8RH5 - chains Z and S of the 33 polymer chains in the assembly; structure by electron microscopy, 2.54 A resolution.

== Chain Z ==
Molecule: Oxiplasma meridianum archaellum
Source organism: Oxyplasma meridianum
Sequence (230 residues; numbered 2 to 231; the number before each row is that of its first residue):
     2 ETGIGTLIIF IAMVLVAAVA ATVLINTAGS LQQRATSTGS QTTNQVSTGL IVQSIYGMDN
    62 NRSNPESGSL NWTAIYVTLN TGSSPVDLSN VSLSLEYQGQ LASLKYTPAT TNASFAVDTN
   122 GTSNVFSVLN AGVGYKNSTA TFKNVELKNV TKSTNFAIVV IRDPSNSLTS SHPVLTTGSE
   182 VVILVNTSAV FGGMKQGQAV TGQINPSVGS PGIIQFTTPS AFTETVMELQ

== Chain S ==
Molecule: Oxiplasma meridianum archaellum
Source organism: Oxyplasma meridianum
Sequence (230 residues; row label = number of the first residue in the row):
    25 ETGIGTLIIF IAMVLVAAVA ATVLINTAGS LQQRATSTGS QTTNQVSTGL IVQSIYGMDN
    85 NRSNPESGSL NWTAIYVTLN TGSSPVDLSN VSLSLEYQGQ LASLKYTPAT TNASFAVDTN
   145 GTSNVFSVLN AGVGYKNSTA TFKNVELKNV TKSTNFAIVV IRDPSNSLTS SHPVLTTGSE
   205 VVILVNTSAV FGGMKQGQAV TGQINPSVGS PGIIQFTTPS AFTETVMELQ
Covalently attached groups: beta-D-galactopyranose (GAL) linked to Asn85, Asn144, Asn161; glycan linked to Asn95, Asn114, Asn136, Asn173, Asn210

== Interface between chain Z and chain S ==
Contacting residue pairs (17; chain Z residue first):
  Glu2(Z) - Leu48(S)
  Ile5(Z) - Leu55(S)  hydrophobic
  Leu8(Z) - Ala59(S)  hydrophobic
  Ile9(Z) - Leu55(S)  hydrophobic
  Phe11(Z) - Ala59(S)
  Val15(Z) - Thr66(S)
  Ala19(Z) - Thr66(S)
  Ile26(Z) - Ser234(S)
  Gln34(Z) - Ile237(S)
  Gln34(Z) - Gln239(S)
  Gln34(Z) - Gln254(S)  hydrogen bond
  Asn167(Z) - Asn88(S)
  Ser168(Z) - Glu90(S)
  His173(Z) - Glu90(S)
  His173(Z) - Ser91(S)
  Val175(Z) - Glu90(S)
  Val175(Z) - Ala245(S)  hydrophobic
Also at the interface, not in a pair above, chain Z (18 interface residues in all): Ile12, Ala22, Gly30, Pro86, Thr177
Also at the interface, not in a pair above, chain S (19 interface residues in all): Ala52, Arg58, Thr62, Gln69, Val70, Gln220, Thr247

== Summary ==
The interface between chain Z and chain S involves 18 residues on one side and 19 on the other, with 1
hydrogen bond. Its one hydrogen-bonded contact is Gln34(Z)-Gln254(S). Covalently linked
beta-D-galactopyranose: at Asn85(S), Asn144(S) and Asn161(S).
Both chains are Oxiplasma meridianum archaellum (Oxyplasma meridianum). Entry 8RH5 (Oxiplasma meridianum
archaellum) was determined by electron microscopy, deposited together with 8REY.
